PDB entry 5MFF | X-ray diffraction, 1.90 A resolution | chains B and E of the 3 polymer chains in the assembly

== Chain B ==
Name: Yiiim5aii
Organism: synthetic construct
Chain sequence (286 residues; row label = number of the first residue in the row):
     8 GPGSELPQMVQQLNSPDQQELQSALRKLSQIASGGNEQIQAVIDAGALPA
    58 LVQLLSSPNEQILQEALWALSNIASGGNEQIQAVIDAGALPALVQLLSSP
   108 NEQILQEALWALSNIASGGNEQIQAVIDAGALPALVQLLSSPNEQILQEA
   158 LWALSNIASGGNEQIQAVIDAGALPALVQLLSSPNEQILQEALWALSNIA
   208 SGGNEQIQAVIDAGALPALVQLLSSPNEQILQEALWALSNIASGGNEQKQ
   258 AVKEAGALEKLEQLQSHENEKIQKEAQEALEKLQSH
Disordered / not traced: 8-11, 292-293

== Chain E ==
Name: (RR)5
Chain sequence (10 residues; each row starts with the number of its first residue):
     1 RRRRRRRRRR

== Interface between chain B and chain E ==
Residue-residue contacts (26):
  Gln-71(B) / Arg-1(E)  hydrogen bond (backbone-side chain)
  Glu-72(B) / Arg-1(E)  salt bridge
  Trp-75(B) / Arg-1(E)
  Trp-75(B) / Arg-2(E)
  Trp-75(B) / Arg-3(E)
  Glu-114(B) / Arg-1(E)  salt bridge
  Glu-114(B) / Arg-3(E)  salt bridge
  Trp-117(B) / Arg-3(E)
  Trp-117(B) / Arg-4(E)
  Trp-117(B) / Arg-5(E)
  Glu-156(B) / Arg-3(E)
  Glu-156(B) / Arg-5(E)  salt bridge
  Trp-159(B) / Arg-5(E)
  Trp-159(B) / Arg-6(E)
  Trp-159(B) / Arg-7(E)
  Glu-198(B) / Arg-5(E)
  Glu-198(B) / Arg-7(E)  salt bridge
  Trp-201(B) / Arg-7(E)
  Trp-201(B) / Arg-8(E)
  Trp-201(B) / Arg-9(E)
  Gln-239(B) / Arg-9(E)
  Glu-240(B) / Arg-7(E)  salt bridge
  Glu-240(B) / Arg-9(E)  salt bridge
  Trp-243(B) / Arg-9(E)
  Trp-243(B) / Arg-10(E)
  Glu-282(B) / Arg-10(E)
Other interface residues (no listed pair), chain B (16 interface residues in all): Gln-110, Gln-155, Gln-197

== Summary ==
16 residues of chain B and 10 residues of chain E are in contact, with 1 hydrogen bond and 7 salt bridges.
Polar contacts include Glu-72(B)/Arg-1(E), Glu-114(B)/Arg-1(E) and Glu-114(B)/Arg-3(E).
Here chain B is Yiiim5aii (synthetic construct) and chain E is (RR)5. Entry 5MFF (Designed armadillo repeat
protein YIIIM5AII in complex with peptide (RR)5) was determined by X-ray diffraction together with 5MFG, 5MFH,
5MFI, 5MFJ and 5MFK from the same study.
